7NBJ - chain A; structure by X-ray diffraction, 2.27 A resolution.

== Chain A ==
Molecule: Nicotinamide N-methyltransferase
From: Homo sapiens
Notes: EC 2.1.1.1
Reference sequence: P40261 (NNMT_HUMAN); residue numbers follow UniProt; this construct covers 1-264
Sequence (283 residues; each row starts with the number of its first residue; numbers below 1 keep their minus sign (Met-18 is residue -18)):
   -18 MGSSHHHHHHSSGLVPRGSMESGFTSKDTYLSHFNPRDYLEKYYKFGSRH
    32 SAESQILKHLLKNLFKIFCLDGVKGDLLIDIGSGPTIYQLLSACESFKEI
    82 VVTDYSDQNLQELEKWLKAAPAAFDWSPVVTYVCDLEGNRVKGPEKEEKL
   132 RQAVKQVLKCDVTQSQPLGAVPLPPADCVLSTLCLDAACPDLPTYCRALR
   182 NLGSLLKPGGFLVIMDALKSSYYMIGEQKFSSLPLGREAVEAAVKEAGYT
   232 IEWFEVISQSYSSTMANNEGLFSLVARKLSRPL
Unresolved in the structure: -18 to -9, 261-264
Construct notes: initiating methionine (-18); expression tag (-17 to 0); engineered mutation Ala100 (Lys in P40261), Ala101 (Glu in P40261), Ala103 (Glu in P40261)
Residues lining bound ligands: U7H (2-hydroxy-1-(4-(isoquinolin-5-yl)piperazin-1-yl)-2-methyl-3-(3-methyl-4-phenyl-1H-pyrazol-1-yl)propan-1-one): Lys8, Tyr11, Phe15, Tyr20, Tyr24, Gly63, Gly65, Pro66, Asp85, Tyr86, Asn90, Cys141, Asp142, Val143, Leu164, Cys165, Asp167, Ala168, Ala169, Ala198, Ser201, Tyr203, Tyr204, Ser213, Tyr242, Ala247
Swiss-Prot annotation at these positions:
  - binding site (S-adenosyl-L-methionine): Tyr20, Tyr25, Gly63, Tyr69, Asp85, Asn90, Asp142, Val143, Thr163
  - binding site (nicotinamide): Asp197, Ser213
  - modified residue: Arg18 (Citrulline), Lys39 (N6-acetyllysine), Arg132 (Citrulline), Arg181 (Citrulline)
  - mutagenesis: Arg18 (R18K: Has no effect on N-methyltransferase activity), Tyr20 (Y20A: Loss of N-methyltransferase activity; Y20F: Decreases N-methyltransferase activity), Arg132 (R132K: Loss of N-methyltransferase activity like its citrullinated counterpart), Arg181 (R181K: Has no effect on N-methyltransferase activity), Asp197 (D197A: Loss of N-methyltransferase activity), Ser201 (S201A: Has no effect on N-methyltransferase activity), Ser213 (S213A: Has no effect on N-methyltransferase activity)
Reported in the primary citation:
  - binding site for U7H: Val143

== In short ==
Bound to chain A: compound U7H. Curated annotation (UniProt) lists 9 S-adenosyl-L-methionine-binding residues,
nicotinamide-binding residues Asp197 and Ser213 and 7 mutagenesis sites. The paper reports a binding site for
U7H at Val143.
Chain A is Nicotinamide N-methyltransferase (Homo sapiens); the structure, Co-crystal structure of Human
Nicotinamide N-methyltransferase (NNMT) with the bisubstrate-like inhibitor (1), was determined by X-ray
diffraction together with 7BKG, 7BLE, 7NBM and 7NBQ from the same study.
